PDB entry 8Z65 | electron microscopy, 2.97 A resolution | chains A and S of the 5 polymer chains in the assembly

# Chain A
Protein: Guanine nucleotide-binding protein G(s) subunit alpha isoforms short
Organism: Homo sapiens
Amino-acid sequence (361 residues; row label = number of the first residue in the row; note: 33 numbers in that range are skipped by the numbering (no residue carries them; nothing is unmodelled there)):
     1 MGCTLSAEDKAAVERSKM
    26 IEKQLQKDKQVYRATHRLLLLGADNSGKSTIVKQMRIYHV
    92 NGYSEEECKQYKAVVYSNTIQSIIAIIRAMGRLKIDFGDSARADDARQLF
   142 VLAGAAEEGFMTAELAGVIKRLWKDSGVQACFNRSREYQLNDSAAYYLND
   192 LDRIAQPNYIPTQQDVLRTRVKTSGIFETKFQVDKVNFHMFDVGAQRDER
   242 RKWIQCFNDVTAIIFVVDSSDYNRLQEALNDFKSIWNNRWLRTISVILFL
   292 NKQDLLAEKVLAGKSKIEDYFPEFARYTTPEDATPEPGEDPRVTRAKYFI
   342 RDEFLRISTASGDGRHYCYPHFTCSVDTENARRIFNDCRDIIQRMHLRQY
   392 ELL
Not modelled in the structure: 1-3, 92-211

# Chain S
Protein: scFv16
Organism: synthetic construct
Notes: antibody fragment or engineered binder
Amino-acid sequence (285 residues; row label = number of the first residue in the row; note: 13 numbers in that range are skipped by the numbering (no residue carries them; nothing is unmodelled there); a row labelled like 121A-121N holds insertion residues (121A, then the next letters in order); numbers below 1 keep their minus sign (Met-36 is residue -36)):
   -36 MLLVNQSHQGFNKEHTSKMVSAIVLYVLLAAAAHSAFAVQLVESGGGLVQ
    14 PGGSRKLSCSASGFAFSSFGMHWVRQAPEKGLEWVAYISSGSGTIYYADT
    64 VKGRFTISRDDPKNTLFLQMTSLRSEDTAMYYCVRSIYYYGSSPFDFWGQ
   114 GTTLTVSA
121A-121N GGGGSGGGGSGGGG
   135 SADIVMTQATSSVPVTPGESVSISCRSSKSLLHSNGNTYLYWFLQRPGQS
   185 PQLLIYRMSNLASGVPDRFSGSGSGTAFTLTISRLEAEDVGVYYCMQHLE
   235 YPLTFGAGTKLEL
Not modelled in the structure: -36 to 1, 121A-121N, 247
Cystine bridges: Cys22-Cys96

# Interface between chain A and chain S
Residue-residue contacts (26; chain A residue first):
  Thr4(A) - His167(S)
  Ser6(A) - His167(S)
  Ser6(A) - Asn169(S)
  Ser6(A) - Tyr173(S)  hydrogen bond
  Ala7(A) - His232(S)
  Ala7(A) - Leu233(S)
  Ala7(A) - Tyr235(S)  hydrophobic
  Glu8(A) - Tyr101(S)
  Glu8(A) - Pro107(S)
  Glu8(A) - Tyr173(S)
  Glu8(A) - Tyr175(S)  hydrogen bond
  Glu8(A) - Arg191(S)  salt bridge
  Glu8(A) - His232(S)  salt bridge
  Asp9(A) - Asn169(S)  hydrogen bond
  Asp9(A) - Tyr173(S)
  Ala11(A) - Tyr101(S)  hydrophobic
  Ala12(A) - Tyr101(S)
  Glu14(A) - Ser52(S)  hydrogen bond
  Glu14(A) - Ser53(S)
  Glu14(A) - Gly56(S)
  Glu14(A) - Thr57(S)  hydrogen bond
  Arg15(A) - Ile100(S)
  Arg15(A) - Tyr101(S)
  Arg15(A) - Tyr102(S)
  Met18(A) - Ser53(S)
  Met18(A) - Gly54(S)
Interface residues without a listed pair, chain A (11 interface residues in all): Leu5
Interface residues without a listed pair, chain S (18 interface residues in all): Ser31

# Summary
11 residues of chain A and 18 residues of chain S are in contact, with 5 hydrogen bonds and 2 salt bridges.
Polar contacts include Glu8(A)-Arg191(S), Glu8(A)-His232(S) and Ser6(A)-Tyr173(S).
Here chain A is Guanine nucleotide-binding protein G(s) subunit alpha isoforms short (Homo sapiens) and chain
S is scFv16 (synthetic construct). Entry 8Z65 (Cryo-EM structure of the hGPR4-Gs complex in pH7.2) was
determined by electron microscopy.
